Entry 9UD6 (electron microscopy, 2.65 A resolution); this record covers chains D and F of the 6 polymer chains in the assembly.

# Chain D
Name: Na(+)-translocating NADH-quinone reductase subunit D
Source organism: Vibrio cholerae O395
Notes: EC 7.2.1.1
Reference sequence: A5F5Y6 (NQRD_VIBC3); residue numbers follow UniProt; this construct covers 1-210
Chain sequence (210 residues; each row starts with the number of its first residue):
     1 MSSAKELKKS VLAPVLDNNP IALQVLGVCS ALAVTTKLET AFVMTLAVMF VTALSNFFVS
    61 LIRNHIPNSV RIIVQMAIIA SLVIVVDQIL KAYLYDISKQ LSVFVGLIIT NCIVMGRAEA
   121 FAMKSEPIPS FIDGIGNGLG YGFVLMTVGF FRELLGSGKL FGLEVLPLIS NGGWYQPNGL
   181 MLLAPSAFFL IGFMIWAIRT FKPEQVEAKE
Not modelled in the structure: 1-6
Bound ions: 2Fe-2S cluster Fe: Cys29, Cys112 (shared with 2 residues of chain E)
Small-molecule neighbours: 2Fe-2S cluster (FES): Gly27, Val28, Cys29, Thr110, Asn111, Cys112

# Chain F
Name: Na(+)-translocating NADH-quinone reductase subunit F
Source organism: Vibrio cholerae O395
Notes: EC 7.2.1.1
Reference sequence: A5F5Y4 (NQRF_VIBC3); residue numbers follow UniProt; this construct covers 1-408
Chain sequence (414 residues; each row starts with the number of its first residue):
     1 MSTIIFGVVM FTLIILALVL VILFAKSKLV PTGDITISIN GDPEKAIVTQ PGGKLLTALA
    61 GAGVFVSSAC GGGGSCGQCR VKIKSGGGDI LPTELDHISK GEAREGERLA CQVAVKADMD
   121 LELPEEIFGV KKWECTVISN DNKATFIKEL KLAIPDGESV PFRAGGYIQI EAPAHHVKYA
   181 DFDVPEKYRG DWDKFNLFRY ESKVDEPIIR AYSMANYPEE FGIIMLNVRI ATPPPNNPNV
   241 PPGQMSSYIW SLKAGDKCTI SGPFGEFFAK DTDAEMVFIG GGAGMAPMRS HIFDQLKRLK
   301 SKRKMSYWYG ARSKREMFYV EDFDGLAAEN DNFVWHCALS DPQPEDNWTG YTGFIHNVLY
   361 ENYLKDHEAP EDCEYYMCGP PMMNAAVINM LKNLGVEEEN ILLDDFGGHH HHHH
Not modelled in the structure: 409-414
Sequence notes: expression tag (409-414)
Swiss-Prot annotation at these positions:
  - binding site ([2Fe-2S] cluster): Cys70, Cys76, Cys79, Cys111
  - mutagenesis: Cys70 (C70A: Loss of the 2Fe-2S center, but does not affect flavin content. Exhibits very low NADH:quinone oxidoreductase activity), Cys76 (C76A: Loss of the 2Fe-2S center, but does not affect flavin content. Exhibits very low NADH:quinone oxidoreductase activity), Cys79 (C79A: Loss of the 2Fe-2S center, but does not affect flavin content. Exhibits very low NADH:quinone oxidoreductase activity), Cys111 (C111A: Loss of the 2Fe-2S center, but does not affect flavin content. Exhibits very low NADH:quinone oxidoreductase activity), Arg210 (R210L: Decreases flavin content, but does not affect the 2Fe-2S center. Exhibits very low NADH:quinone oxidoreductase activity), Tyr212 (Y212L: Decreases flavin content, but does not affect the 2Fe-2S center. Exhibits very low NADH:quinone oxidoreductase activity), Ser246 (S246A: Decreases flavin content, but does not affect the 2Fe-2S center. Exhibits very low NADH:quinone oxidoreductase activity)
Bound ions: 2Fe-2S cluster Fe: Cys70, Cys79
Small-molecule neighbours:
  - FAD (flavin-adenine dinucleotide): Tyr167, Arg210, Ala211, Tyr212, Ser213, Asn227, Val228, Arg229, Ala231, Val240, Pro241, Pro242, Gly243, Gln244, Met245, Ser246, Ala283, Asp405, Phe406
  - 2Fe-2S cluster (FES): Leu56, Cys70, Gly71, Gly72, Gly74, Ser75, Cys76, Cys79, Cys111

# Chain D / chain F interface
Residue-residue contacts (4; chain D residue first):
  Ser69(D) - Leu23(F)
  Ser69(D) - Lys26(F)
  Ile73(D) - Ile22(F)  hydrophobic
  Ser81(D) - Phe11(F)
Interface residues without a listed pair, chain D (4 interface residues in all): Val70
Interface residues without a listed pair, chain F (6 interface residues in all): Ile15, Val19

# In short
Chain D and chain F form an interface of 4 and 6 residues respectively. Chain D binds 2Fe-2S cluster. Chain F
binds 2Fe-2S cluster and flavin-adenine dinucleotide. Curated annotation (UniProt) lists 4 [2Fe-2S]
cluster-binding residues and 7 mutagenesis sites on chain F.
Chain D is Na(+)-translocating NADH-quinone reductase subunit D and chain F is Na(+)-translocating
NADH-quinone reductase subunit F, both from Vibrio cholerae O395; the structure, Cryo-EM structure of
Na+-translocating NADH-ubiquinone oxidoreductase from Vibrio cholerae reduced by NADH, in the absence of ...,
was determined by electron microscopy together with 9U5G, 9UD3, 9UD4, 9UD5, 9UD8, 9UD9 and 4 further entries
from the same study.
